5WR6 - chain A; structure by X-ray diffraction, 2.30 A resolution.

[Chain A]
Molecule: Thermolysin
From: Geobacillus stearothermophilus
Notes: EC 3.4.24.27
UniProt: P43133 (THER_GEOSE); residues 1-316 here correspond to UniProt positions 236-551 (UniProt number = residue number + 235)
Sequence (316 residues; numbered 1 to 316; the number before each row is that of its first residue):
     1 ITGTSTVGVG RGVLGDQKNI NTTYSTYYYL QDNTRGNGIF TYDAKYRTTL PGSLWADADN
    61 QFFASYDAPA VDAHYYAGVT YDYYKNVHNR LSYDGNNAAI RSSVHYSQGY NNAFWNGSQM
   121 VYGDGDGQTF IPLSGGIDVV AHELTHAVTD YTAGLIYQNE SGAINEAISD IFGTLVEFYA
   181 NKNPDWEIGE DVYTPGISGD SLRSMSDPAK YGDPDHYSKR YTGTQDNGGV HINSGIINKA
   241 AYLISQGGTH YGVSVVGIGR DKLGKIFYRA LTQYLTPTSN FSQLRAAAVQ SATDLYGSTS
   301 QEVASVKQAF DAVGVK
Swiss-Prot annotation at these positions:
  - active site: Glu143, His231 (Proton donor)
  - binding site (Ca(2+)): Asp57, Asp59, Gln61, Asp138, Glu177, Asn183, Asp185, Glu187, Glu190, Thr194, Ile197, Asp200
  - binding site (Zn(2+)): His142, His146, Glu166
Bound ions: Ca2+ site 1: Asp57, Asp59, Gln61; Ca2+ site 2: Asp138, Glu177, Asp185, Glu187, Glu190; Zn2+: His142, His146, Glu166 (together with NX6); Ca2+ site 3: Glu177, Asn183, Asp185, Glu190; Ca2+ site 4: Tyr193, Thr194, Ile197, Asp200
Ligand contacts: NX6 (N-[(benzyloxy)carbonyl]-L-aspartic acid): Asn112, Ala113, Phe114, Phe130, Leu133, Val139, His142, Glu143, His146, Tyr157, Glu166, Ile188, Leu202, Arg203, His231
What the authors report for this chain:
  - binding site for NX6: Tyr157

[Overview]
Ligands of chain A: compound NX6. Asp57, Asp59 and Gln61 coordinate Ca2+ site 1. Asp138, Glu177, Asp185,
Glu187 and Glu190 coordinate Ca2+ site 2. Curated annotation (UniProt) lists active-site residues Glu143 and
His231, 12 Ca2+-binding residues and 3 Zn2+-binding residues. The paper reports a binding site for NX6 at
Tyr157.
Chain A is Thermolysin (Geobacillus stearothermophilus); the structure, Thermolysin, liganded form with cryo
condition 2, was determined by X-ray diffraction together with 5WR2, 5WR3, 5WR4 and 5WR5 from the same study.
